5W7X - chains D and H; structure by X-ray diffraction, 2.00 A resolution.

Chain D:
Name: Aprataxin and PNK-like factor
Source organism: Homo sapiens
Notes: EC 4.2.99.18
Reference sequence: Q8IW19 (APLF_HUMAN); numbering as in UniProt (aligned over 1-105)
Sequence (108 residues; each row starts with the number of its first residue; numbers below 1 keep their minus sign (Ser-2 is residue -2)):
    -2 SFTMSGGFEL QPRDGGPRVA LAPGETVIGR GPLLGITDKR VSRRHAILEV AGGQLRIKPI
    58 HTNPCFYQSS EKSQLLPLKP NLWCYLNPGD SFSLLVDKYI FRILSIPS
Not modelled in the structure: -2 to 2, 105
Differences from the reference sequence: expression tag (-2 to 0)
UniProt features mapped onto this chain:
  - mutagenesis: Arg27 (R27A: Does not affect interaction with XRCC5 and XRCC6; decreased ability to promote non-homologous end-joining (NHEJ))

Chain H:
Name: DNA repair protein XRCC1
Reference sequence: P18887 (XRCC1_HUMAN); residue numbers follow UniProt; this construct covers 514-522
Sequence (9 residues; numbered 514 to 522; the number before each row is that of its first residue):
   514 PYAGSTDEN
Not modelled in the structure: 521-522
Modified positions: Ser518 (phosphoserine; SEP); Thr519 (phosphothreonine; TPO)
UniProt features mapped onto this chain:
  - modified residue: Ser518 (Phosphoserine), Thr519 (Phosphothreonine)
What the authors report for this chain:
  - post-translational modification sites: Ser518, Thr519
  - mutagenesis - S518E (Kd 9.9 uM): decreased binding to Aprataxin and PNK-like factor (chain D)

Interface between chain D and chain H:
Pairs across the interface (24; chain D residue first):
  Arg27(D) - Tyr515(H)  hydrogen bond (side chain-backbone)
  Arg27(D) - Ala516(H)  hydrogen bond (side chain-backbone)
  Arg27(D) - Gly517(H)  hydrogen bond (side chain-backbone)
  Arg27(D) - Ser518(H)
  Arg27(D) - Thr519(H)
  Gly28(D) - Tyr515(H)
  Pro29(D) - Tyr515(H)
  Gly32(D) - Tyr515(H)
  Ile33(D) - Tyr515(H)
  Thr34(D) - Tyr515(H)
  Lys36(D) - Ala516(H)  hydrogen bond (side chain-backbone)
  Lys36(D) - Ser518(H)
  Lys36(D) - Thr519(H)
  Lys36(D) - Asp520(H)  hydrogen bond (backbone-backbone)
  Arg37(D) - Asp520(H)
  Val38(D) - Thr519(H)
  Ser39(D) - Thr519(H)
  Arg40(D) - Tyr515(H)
  Arg40(D) - Gly517(H)  hydrogen bond (side chain-backbone)
  Arg40(D) - Ser518(H)
  Arg40(D) - Thr519(H)
  His58(D) - Thr519(H)
  Asn60(D) - Thr519(H)
  Asn60(D) - Asp520(H)
Interface residues without a listed pair, chain D (14 interface residues in all): Arg41
Interface residues without a listed pair, chain H (7 interface residues in all): Pro514

In short:
14 residues of chain D face 7 of chain H across their interface; the contacts include 6 hydrogen bonds. Polar
contacts include Arg27(D)-Tyr515(H), Arg27(D)-Ala516(H) and Arg27(D)-Gly517(H). From UniProt: one mutagenesis
site on chain D. From the paper: S518E of chain H reduces binding to Aprataxin and PNK-like factor (chain D);
modification sites Ser518(H) and Thr519(H).
Here chain D is Aprataxin and PNK-like factor (Homo sapiens) and chain H is DNA repair protein XRCC1. Entry
5W7X (Crystal Structure of FHA domain of human APLF in complex with XRCC1 bisphospho peptide) was determined
by X-ray diffraction together with 5W7W and 5W7Y from the same study.
